8AT4 - chains E and F of the 8 polymer chains in the assembly; structure by electron microscopy, 33.00 A resolution (very low resolution: no residue pairs are listed; an interface is given only as per-side residue counts).

Chain E:
Protein: HAUS augmin like complex subunit 2 L homeolog
From: Xenopus laevis
UniProtKB: Q6INL9 (Q6INL9_XENLA); numbering as in UniProt (aligned over 1-222)
Chain sequence (222 residues; numbered 1 to 222; the number before each row is that of its first residue):
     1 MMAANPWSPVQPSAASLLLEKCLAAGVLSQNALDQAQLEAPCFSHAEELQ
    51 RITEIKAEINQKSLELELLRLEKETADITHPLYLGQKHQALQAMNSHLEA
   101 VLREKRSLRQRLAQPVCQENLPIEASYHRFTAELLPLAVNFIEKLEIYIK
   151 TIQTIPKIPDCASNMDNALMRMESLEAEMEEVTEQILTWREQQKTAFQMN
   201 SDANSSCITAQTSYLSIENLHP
Disordered / not traced: 115-119

Chain F:
Protein: HAUS augmin like complex subunit 6 L homeolog
From: Xenopus laevis
UniProtKB: A0JPI0 (A0JPI0_XENLA); residue numbers follow UniProt; this construct covers 1-978
Chain sequence (978 residues; numbered 1 to 978; the number before each row is that of its first residue):
     1 MQSGSRPHLAWQREHMWLALQGLGFESGAEAANAGKTLVHVTFGVNMFDK
    51 PNKDAFYVVFHFLFGKLDNVRCKEVFRYCWPPLDKKRDAEFRKACCEWLK
   101 KISDEVGAGFPQVVASIFLSPGGPKFVHLLYHFARYVMLQHIKRDADAGN
   151 VFISEALQSKIQDPQKALARNKLARQKYLKVLQKENLVIEEYQRKAQLLI
   201 KQIRDMRSEHVALQNQQKLAEKVDRKISDKDENIQKTRCMWNTIMQMLKE
   251 MEKEVDVVDAVVRGNIDQYCLDGTNATLNIPNLLISRIESEMHRLQMDNV
   301 YEAGKVNLITVVQLLNEALKLVSGERSLYDCKGVRLDLQYLHGKAKFESE
   351 VLTRLRNMRHKIKREDLVSIEKIIADREREWERKWEKILGKCPFSLLKGL
   401 NPALELNPPMAPFSFDPASEEVLKSSVFCHYPASLQEYSHKEKPLKDFNQ
   451 DHSGELVQRLIGATVLTRSGRKSTSSLGMATPNRRRMSLNEREFQTPTMN
   501 DRIGFQRTPSSAVQKRRADVSWKTAANSPLPCTPTPYKQDPKNMARQQLA
   551 QQVADYIVSESPRSSGGRGMELDDLLGVLSSDPFLSRKEIPRTPENLISD
   601 IRSSWRKAIQSEESLVVASPVAAPCMDSTAELESAHCSQIDLSMACFLST
   651 SHASDQNDCSGTRIPHNTGGNKASSLHSDVVHHESIDMKSEIDSSQPEDL
   701 SLPIKENEPADKLINLLDDKKESENADTLTNPVEFIFSNQPISKLMDKTM
   751 FISVSGQENLSAHTTLSWNSSNMITSDSSSDTHEIIQFGILHETLPENAG
   801 NVSLNSTLSLGGNEEPFEKSELSDHDFTFDRKEHSSRSMEGKMDINSIRS
   851 RYEALKRTLTSLTDEEYHGDPDTSNMRFTKHKSESSLILGSDVYSPVEKV
   901 LSLDLEYLTTPSPKDRKLSLPQLISFSPETIRSEKQEDLLDVFESQDFVN
   951 PNKTFDFTSSGLDLQKSTDEGPEQLIKL
Disordered / not traced: 264-274, 399-978

Chain E / chain F interface:
At this resolution (33 A) residue pairs are not listed: 62 residues of chain E and 68 of chain F lie at the interface.

In short:
The interface between chain E and chain F involves 62 residues on one side and 68 on the other.
Chain E is HAUS augmin like complex subunit 2 L homeolog and chain F is HAUS augmin like complex subunit 6 L
homeolog, both from Xenopus laevis; the structure, Structure of the augmin holocomplex in closed conformation,
was determined by electron microscopy, deposited together with 8AT2 and 8AT3.
